Entry 5ONK (X-ray diffraction, 1.03 A resolution); this record covers chain A.

# Chain A
Protein: YndL
From: Bacillus subtilis
UniProtKB: A0A164XNU3 (A0A164XNU3_BACIU); residues 1-206 here correspond to UniProt positions 47-252 (UniProt number = residue number + 46)
Sequence (214 residues; each row starts with the number of its first residue):
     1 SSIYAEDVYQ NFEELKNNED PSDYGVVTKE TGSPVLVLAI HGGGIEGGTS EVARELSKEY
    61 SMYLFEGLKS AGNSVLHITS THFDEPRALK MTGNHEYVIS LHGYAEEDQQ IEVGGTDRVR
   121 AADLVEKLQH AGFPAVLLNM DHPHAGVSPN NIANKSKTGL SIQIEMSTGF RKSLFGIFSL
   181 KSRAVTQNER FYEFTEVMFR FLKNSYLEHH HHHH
Not modelled in the structure: 1-5, 208-214
Sequence notes: expression tag (207-214)
Bound ions: Zn2+: His-41, Glu-46, His-102 (together with citrate anion)
Ligand contacts: citrate anion (FLC): His-41, Glu-46, His-77, Thr-79, Ser-80, His-102, Gly-103, His-144, Glu-165
From the paper describing this entry:
  - Zn2+ coordination: His-41, Glu-46, His-102
  - catalytic residues: Glu-165 (proposed by the authors, not directly observed)
  - specificity-determining residues: Arg-171
  - specificity-determining residues: His-77, Thr-79, Ser-80 (proposed by the authors, not directly observed)
  - mutagenesis - R171S: abolished catalytic activity on gamma-LD-PGA

# Summary
Chain A binds citrate anion. His-41, Glu-46 and His-102 form the Zn2+ site. From the paper: the catalytic
residue Glu-165; R171S abolishes catalytic activity on gamma-LD-PGA.
Chain A is YndL (Bacillus subtilis); the structure, Native YndL, was determined by X-ray diffraction together
with 6HRI, 6HRJ, 5ONJ and 5ONL from the same study.
